Entry 6SGS (electron microscopy, 3.20 A resolution); this record covers chains A and E of the 8 polymer chains in the assembly.

== Chain A ==
Molecule: Multidrug efflux pump subunit AcrB
Organism: Escherichia coli K12
UniProt: P31224 (ACRB_ECOLI); numbering as in UniProt (aligned over 1-1049)
Sequence (1049 residues; numbered 1 to 1049; the number before each row is that of its first residue):
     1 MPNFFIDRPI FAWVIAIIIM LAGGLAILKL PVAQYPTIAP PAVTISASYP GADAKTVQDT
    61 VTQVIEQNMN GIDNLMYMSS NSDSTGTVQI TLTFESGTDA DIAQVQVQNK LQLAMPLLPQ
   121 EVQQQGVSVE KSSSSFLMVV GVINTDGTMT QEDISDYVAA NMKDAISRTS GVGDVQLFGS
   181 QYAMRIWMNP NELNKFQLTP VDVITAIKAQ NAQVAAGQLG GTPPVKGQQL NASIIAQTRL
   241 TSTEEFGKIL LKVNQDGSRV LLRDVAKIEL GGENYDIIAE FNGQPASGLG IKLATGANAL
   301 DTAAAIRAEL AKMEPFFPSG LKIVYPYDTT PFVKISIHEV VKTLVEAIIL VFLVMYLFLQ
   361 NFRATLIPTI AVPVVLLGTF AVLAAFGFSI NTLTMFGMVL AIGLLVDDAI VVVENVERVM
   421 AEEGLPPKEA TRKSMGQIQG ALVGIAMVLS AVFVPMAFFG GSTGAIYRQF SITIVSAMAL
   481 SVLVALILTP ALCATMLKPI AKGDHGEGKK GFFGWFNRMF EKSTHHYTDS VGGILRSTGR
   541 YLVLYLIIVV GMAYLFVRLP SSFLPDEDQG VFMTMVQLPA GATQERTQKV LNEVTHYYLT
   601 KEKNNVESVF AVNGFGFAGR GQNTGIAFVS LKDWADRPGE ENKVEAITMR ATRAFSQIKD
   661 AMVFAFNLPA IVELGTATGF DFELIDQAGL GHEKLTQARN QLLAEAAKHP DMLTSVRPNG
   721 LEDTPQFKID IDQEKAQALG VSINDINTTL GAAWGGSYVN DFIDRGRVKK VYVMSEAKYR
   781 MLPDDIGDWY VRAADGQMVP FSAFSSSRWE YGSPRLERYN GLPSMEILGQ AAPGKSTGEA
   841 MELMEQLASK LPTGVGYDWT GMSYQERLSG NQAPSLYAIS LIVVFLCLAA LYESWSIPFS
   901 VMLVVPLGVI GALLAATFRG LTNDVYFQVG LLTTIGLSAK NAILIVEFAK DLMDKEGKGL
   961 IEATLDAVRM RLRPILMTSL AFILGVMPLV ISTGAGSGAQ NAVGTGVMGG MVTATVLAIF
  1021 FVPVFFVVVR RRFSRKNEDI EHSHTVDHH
Unresolved in the structure: 1045-1049
Curated features (UniProtKB/Swiss-Prot):
  - mutagenesis: His526 (H526Y: Partially restores chloramphenicol resistance to an AcrZ G30R mutant)

== Chain E ==
Molecule: DARPin
Organism: synthetic construct
Notes: antibody fragment or engineered binder
Sequence (169 residues; each row starts with the number of its first residue):
     1 MRGSHHHHHH GSDLGKKLLE AARAGRDDEV RILMANGADV NAADVVGWTP LHLAAYWGHL
    61 EIVEVLLKNG ADVNAYDTLG STPLHLAAHF GHLEIVEVLL KNGADVNAKD DNGITPLHLA
   121 ANRGHLEIVE VLLKYGADVN AQDKFGKTAF DISINNGNED LAEILQKLN
Unresolved in the structure: 1-14, 167-169

== Chain A / chain E interface ==
Residue-residue contacts - 24 pairs, chain A then chain E:
  Glu722(A) with Arg23(E)
  Asp723(A) with Arg23(E), hydrogen bond (backbone-side chain); Trp57(E)
  Phe727(A) with Leu79(E), hydrophobic
  Asp732(A) with Lys147(E), salt bridge
  Glu734(A) with Lys147(E), salt bridge
  Lys735(A) with Phe145(E)
  Ser802(A) with Lys144(E), hydrogen bond (backbone-side chain)
  Ala803(A) with Phe145(E)
  Phe804(A) with Phe145(E)
  Ser805(A) with Lys144(E), hydrogen bond (backbone-side chain); Phe145(E)
  Ser806(A) with Asn112(E)
  Ser807(A) with Asn112(E), hydrogen bond (backbone-side chain)
  Arg808(A) with His89(E)
  Trp809(A) with Val46(E), hydrophobic; Trp48(E); Asp77(E); Thr78(E), hydrogen bond; Leu79(E)
  Tyr811(A) with Arg23(E); Trp48(E), hydrophobic; Leu53(E); Tyr56(E), hydrogen bond (backbone-side chain)
Other interface residues (no listed pair), chain A (19 interface residues in all): Arg586, Asp660, Pro725, Glu810
Other interface residues (no listed pair), chain E (16 interface residues in all): Lys16, Asp44

== Overview ==
19 residues of chain A face 16 of chain E across their interface, with 6 hydrogen bonds and 2 salt bridges.
Polar contacts include Asp732(A)-Lys147(E), Glu734(A)-Lys147(E) and Asp723(A)-Arg23(E). UniProt lists one
mutagenesis site on chain A.
Here chain A is Multidrug efflux pump subunit AcrB (Escherichia coli K12) and chain E is DARPin (synthetic
construct). Entry 6SGS (Cryo-EM structure of Escherichia coli AcrBZ and DARPin in Saposin A-nanodisc) was
determined by electron microscopy together with 6SGR, 6SGT and 6SGU from the same study.
